7TKE - chains G and H of the 27 polymer chains in the assembly; structure by electron microscopy, 7.10 A resolution (low resolution: residue-level contacts below are approximate; hydrogen-bond / salt-bridge calls are withheld).

[Chain G]
Molecule: ATP synthase subunit gamma
Organism: Saccharomyces cerevisiae
UniProtKB: P38077 (ATPG_YEAST); residues 1-278 here correspond to UniProt positions 34-311 (UniProt number = residue number + 33)
Sequence (278 residues; row label = number of the first residue in the row):
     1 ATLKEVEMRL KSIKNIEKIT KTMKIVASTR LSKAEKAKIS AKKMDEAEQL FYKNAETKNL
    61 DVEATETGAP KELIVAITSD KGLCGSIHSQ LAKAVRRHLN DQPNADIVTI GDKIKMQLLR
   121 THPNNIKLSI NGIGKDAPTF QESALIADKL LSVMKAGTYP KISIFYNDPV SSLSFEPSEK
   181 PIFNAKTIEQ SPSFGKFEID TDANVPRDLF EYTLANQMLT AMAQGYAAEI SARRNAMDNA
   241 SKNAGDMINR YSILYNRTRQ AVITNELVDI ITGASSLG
Unresolved in the structure: 60-70, 277-278

[Chain H]
Molecule: ATP synthase subunit delta
Organism: Saccharomyces cerevisiae
UniProtKB: Q12165 (ATPD_YEAST); residues 1-138 here correspond to UniProt positions 23-160 (UniProt number = residue number + 22)
Sequence (138 residues; each row starts with the number of its first residue):
     1 AEAAAASSGL KLQFALPHET LYSGSEVTQV NLPAKSGRIG VLANHVPTVE QLLPGVVEVM
    61 EGSNSKKFFI SGGFATVQPD SQLCVTAIEA FPLESFSQEN IKNLLAEAKK NVSSSDAREA
   121 AEAAIQVEVL ENLQSVLK
Unresolved in the structure: 1-10, 24-25, 91, 98, 116-117, 137-138

[How chain G and chain H interact]
Contacting residue pairs - 9 pairs, chain G then chain H:
  Ala37(G) - Pro17(H)
  Ser40(G) - Leu16(H)
  Ser40(G) - Pro17(H)
  Ala41(G) - Leu16(H)
  Ala41(G) - Pro17(H)
  Phe197(G) - Pro47(H)
  Glu198(G) - Pro47(H)
  Glu198(G) - Thr48(H)
  Glu198(G) - Val49(H)
Also at the interface, not in a pair above, chain H (6 interface residues in all): Glu19

[Summary]
Chain G and chain H form an interface of 5 and 6 residues respectively.
Here chain G is ATP synthase subunit gamma and chain H is ATP synthase subunit delta, both from Saccharomyces
cerevisiae. Entry 7TKE (Yeast ATP synthase State 2binding(a) with 10 mM ATP backbone model) was determined by
electron microscopy (same publication as 7TJS, 7TJT, 7TJU, 7TJV, 7TJW, 7TJX and 30 further entries).
